8DLN - chains B and E; structure by electron microscopy, 3.04 A resolution.

# Chain B
Protein: Spike glycoprotein
Source organism: Severe acute respiratory syndrome coronavirus 2
Reference sequence: P0DTC2 (SPIKE_SARS2); numbering as in UniProt (aligned over 1-1208)
Sequence (1288 residues; each row starts with the number of its first residue):
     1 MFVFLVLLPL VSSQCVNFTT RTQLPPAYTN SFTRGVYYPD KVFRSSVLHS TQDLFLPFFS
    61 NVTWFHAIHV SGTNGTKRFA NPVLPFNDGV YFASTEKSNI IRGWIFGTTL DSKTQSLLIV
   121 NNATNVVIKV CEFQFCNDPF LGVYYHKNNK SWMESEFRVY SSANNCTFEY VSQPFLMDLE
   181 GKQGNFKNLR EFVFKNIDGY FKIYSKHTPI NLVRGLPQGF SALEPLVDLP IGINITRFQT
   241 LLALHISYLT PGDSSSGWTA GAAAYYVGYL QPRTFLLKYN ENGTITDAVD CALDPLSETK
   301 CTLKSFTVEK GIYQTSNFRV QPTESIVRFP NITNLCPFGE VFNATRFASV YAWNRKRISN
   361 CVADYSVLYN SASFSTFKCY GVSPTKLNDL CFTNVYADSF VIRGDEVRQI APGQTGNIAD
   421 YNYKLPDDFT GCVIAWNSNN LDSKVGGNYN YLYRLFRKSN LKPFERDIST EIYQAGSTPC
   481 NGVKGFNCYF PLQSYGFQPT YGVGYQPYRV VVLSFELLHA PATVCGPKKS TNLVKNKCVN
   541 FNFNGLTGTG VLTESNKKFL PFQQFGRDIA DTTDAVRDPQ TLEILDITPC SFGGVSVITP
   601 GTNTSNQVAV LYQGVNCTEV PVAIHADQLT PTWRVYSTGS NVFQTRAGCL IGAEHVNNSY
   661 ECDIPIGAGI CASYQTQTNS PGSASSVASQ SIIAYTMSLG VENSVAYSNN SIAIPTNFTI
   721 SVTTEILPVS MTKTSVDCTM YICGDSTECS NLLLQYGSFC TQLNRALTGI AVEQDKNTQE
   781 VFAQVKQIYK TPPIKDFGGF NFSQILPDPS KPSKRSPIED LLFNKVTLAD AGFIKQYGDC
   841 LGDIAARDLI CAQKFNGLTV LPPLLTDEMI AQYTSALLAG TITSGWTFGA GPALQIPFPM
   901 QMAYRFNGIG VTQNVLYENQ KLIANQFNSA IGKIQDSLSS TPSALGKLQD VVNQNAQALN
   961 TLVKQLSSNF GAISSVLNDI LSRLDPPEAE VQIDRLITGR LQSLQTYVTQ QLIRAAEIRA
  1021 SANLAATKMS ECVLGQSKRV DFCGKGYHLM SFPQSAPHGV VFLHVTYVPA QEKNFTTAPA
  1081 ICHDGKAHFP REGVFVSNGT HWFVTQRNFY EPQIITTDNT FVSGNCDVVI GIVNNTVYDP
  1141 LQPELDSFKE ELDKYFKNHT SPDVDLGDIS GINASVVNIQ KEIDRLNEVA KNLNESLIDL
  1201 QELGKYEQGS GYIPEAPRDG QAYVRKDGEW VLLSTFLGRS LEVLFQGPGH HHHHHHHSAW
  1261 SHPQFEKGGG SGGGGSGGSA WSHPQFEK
Not modelled in the structure: 1-329, 531-1288
Differences from the reference sequence: variant Phe18 (Leu in P0DTC2), Ala80 (Asp in P0DTC2), Gly215 (Asp in P0DTC2), Ile246 (Arg in P0DTC2), Asn417 (Lys in P0DTC2), Lys484 (Glu in P0DTC2), Tyr501 (Asn in P0DTC2), Gly614 (Asp in P0DTC2), Val701 (Ala in P0DTC2); engineered mutation Gly682 (Arg in P0DTC2), Ser683 (Arg in P0DTC2), Ser685 (Arg in P0DTC2), Pro817 (Phe in P0DTC2), Pro892 (Ala in P0DTC2), Pro899 (Ala in P0DTC2), Pro942 (Ala in P0DTC2), Pro986 (Lys in P0DTC2), Pro987 (Val in P0DTC2); expression tag (1209-1288)
Curated features (UniProtKB/Swiss-Prot):
  - region: Asn280 to Cys301 (Putative superantigen), Arg403 to Asp405 (Integrin-binding motif), Asn448 to Phe456 (Immunodominant HLA epitope recognized by the CD8+), Pro681, Ala684 (Putative superantigen), Ser816 to Tyr837 (Fusion peptide 1), Lys835 to Phe855 (Fusion peptide 2), Asp1163 to Glu1202 (Heptad repeat 2)
  - site: Arg815, Ser816 (Cleavage)
  - glycosylation: Asn17 (N-linked (GlcNAc...) (complex) asparagine), Asn61 (N-linked (GlcNAc...) (hybrid) asparagine), Asn74 (N-linked (GlcNAc...) (complex) asparagine), Asn122 (N-linked (GlcNAc...) (hybrid) asparagine), Asn149 (N-linked (GlcNAc...) (complex) asparagine), Asn165 (N-linked (GlcNAc...) (complex) asparagine), Asn234 (N-linked (GlcNAc...) (high mannose) asparagine), Asn282 (N-linked (GlcNAc...) (complex) asparagine), Thr323 (O-linked (GalNAc) threonine), Ser325 (O-linked (HexNAc...) serine), Asn331 (N-linked (GlcNAc...) (complex) asparagine), Asn343 (N-linked (GlcNAc...) (complex) asparagine), Asn603 (N-linked (GlcNAc...) (hybrid) asparagine), Asn616 (N-linked (GlcNAc...) (complex) asparagine), Asn657 (N-linked (GlcNAc...) (complex) asparagine), Thr676 (O-linked (GlcNAc...) threonine), Thr678 (O-linked (GlcNAc...) threonine), Asn709 (N-linked (GlcNAc...) (high mannose) asparagine), Asn717 (N-linked (GlcNAc...) (hybrid) asparagine), Asn801 (N-linked (GlcNAc...) (hybrid) asparagine) and 6 more in UniProt
  - natural variant: Leu5 (L5F: In strain: Iota/B.1.526), Ser13 (S13I: In strain: Epsilon/B.1.427/B.1.429), Thr19 (T19I: In strain: Omicron/BQ.1.1, Omicron/XBB.1.5 and 1 more; T19R: In strain: Delta/B.1.617.2, Omicron/BA.2 and 4 more), Thr20 (T20N: In strain: Gamma/P.1), Leu24 to Ala27 (sequence variant, change not given here; In strain: Omicron/BA.2, Omicron/BA.2.12.1 and 6 more), Pro26 (P26S: In strain: Gamma/P.1), Gln52 (Q52H: In strain: Omicron/EG.5.1), Ala67 (A67V: In strain: Eta/B.1.525, Omicron/BA.1), His69 to Val70 (deletion: In strain: Alpha/B.1.1.7, Eta/B.1.525 and 5 more), Gly75 (G75V: In strain: Lambda/C.37), Thr76 (T76I: In strain: Lambda/C.37), Val83 (V83A: In strain: Omicron/XBB.1.5, Omicron/EG.5.1), 76 further natural variant entries in UniProt
  - mutagenesis: His69 to Val70 (Increased incorporation of cleaved spike into virions), Asn121 (N121Q: Partial loss of biliverdin affinity), Arg190 (R190K: Partial loss of biliverdin affinity), Asn234 (N234Q: Increased resistance to neutralizing antibodies), Asn331 (N331Q: Reduced viral infectivity), Asn343 (N343Q: Reduced viral infectivity), Leu452 (L452R: Increased resistance to neutralizing antibodies. Decreases HLA binding to NF9 epitope. Increased binding affinity to human ACE2), Tyr453 (Y453F: Decreased HLA binding to NF9 epitope. Increased binding affinity to human ACE2), Ala475 (A475V: Increased resistance to neutralizing antibodies), Val483 (V483A: Increased resistance to neutralizing antibodies), Phe490 (F490L: Increased resistance to neutralizing antibodies and human covalescent sera neutralization), Gln493 (Q493N: Reduced host ACE2-binding affinity in vitro; Q493Y: Reduced host ACE2-binding affinity in vitro), 9 further mutagenesis entries in UniProt
Disulfides: Cys336-Cys361, Cys379-Cys432, Cys391-Cys525, Cys480-Cys488
Covalent attachments: N-acetylglucosamine (NAG) linked to Asn343

# Chain E
Protein: Processed angiotensin-converting enzyme 2
Source organism: Homo sapiens
Notes: EC 3.4.17.23
Reference sequence: Q9BYF1 (ACE2_HUMAN); residues 18-615 here = UniProt positions 18-615
Sequence (606 residues; numbered 18 to 623; the number before each row is that of its first residue):
    18 QSTIEEQAKT FLDKFNHEAE DLFYQSSLAS WNYNTNITEE NVQNMNNAGD KWSAFLKEQS
    78 TLAQMYPLQE IQNLTVKLQL QALQQNGSSV LSEDKSKRLN TILNTMSTIY STGKVCNPDN
   138 PQECLLLEPG LNEIMANSLD YNERLWAWES WRSEVGKQLR PLYEEYVVLK NEMARANHYE
   198 DYGDYWRGDY EVNGVDGYDY SRGQLIEDVE HTFEEIKPLY EHLHAYVRAK LMNAYPSYIS
   258 PIGCLPAHLL GDMWGRFWTN LYSLTVPFGQ KPNIDVTDAM VDQAWDAQRI FKEAEKFFVS
   318 VGLPNMTQGF WENSMLTDPG NVQKAVCHPT AWDLGKGDFR ILMCTKVTMD DFLTAHHEMG
   378 HIQYDMAYAA QPFLLRNGAN EGFHEAVGEI MSLSAATPKH LKSIGLLSPD FQEDNETEIN
   438 FLLKQALTIV GTLPFTYMLE KWRWMVFKGE IPKDQWMKKW WEMKREIVGV VEPVPHDETY
   498 CDPASLFHVS NDYSFIRYYT RTLYQFQFQE ALCQAAKHEG PLHKCDISNS TEAGQKLFNM
   558 LRLGKSEPWT LALENVVGAK NMNVRPLLNY FEPLFTWLKD QNKNSFVGWS TDWSPYADHH
   618 HHHHHH
Not modelled in the structure: 18, 615-623
Differences from the reference sequence: expression tag (616-623)
Curated features (UniProtKB/Swiss-Prot):
  - region (Interaction with SARS-CoV spike glycoprotein): Asp30 to Tyr41, Met82 to Pro84, Lys353 to Arg357
  - active site: Glu375 (Proton acceptor), His505 (Proton donor)
  - binding site (chloride): Arg169, Trp477, Lys481
  - binding site (substrate): Arg273, His345, Pro346, Tyr515
  - binding site (Zn(2+)): His374, His378, Glu402
  - glycosylation (N-linked (GlcNAc...) asparagine): Asn53, Asn90, Asn103, Asn322, Asn432, Asn546
  - mutagenesis: Ser19 (S19P: Increases slightly the interaction with RBD domain of SARS-CoV-2 spike protein), Gln24 to Lys26 (Slightly inhibits interaction with SARS-CoV spike glycoprotein), Gln24 (Q24T: Increases slightly the interaction with RBD domain of SARS-CoV-2 spike protein), Ala25 (A25V: Increases slightly the interaction with RBD domain of SARS-CoV-2 spike protein), Thr27 (T27Y: Increases slightly the interaction with RBD domain of SARS-CoV-2 spike protein. In sACE2.v2.2; increases interaction with RBD domain of SARS-CoV-2 spike protein ...), Leu29 (L29F: Increases slightly the interaction with RBD domain of SARS-CoV-2 spike protein), Lys31 (K31D: Abolishes interaction with SARS-CoV spike glycoprotein; K31Y: Increases slightly the interaction with RBD domain of SARS-CoV-2 spike protein), Asn33 (N33D: Increases slightly the interaction with RBD domain of SARS-CoV-2 spike protein), His34 (H34A: Increases slightly the interaction with RBD domain of SARS-CoV-2 spike protein), Glu37 (E37A: No effect on interaction with SARS-CoV spike glycoprotein), Asp38 (D38A: No effect on interaction with SARS-CoV spike glycoprotein), Leu39 (L39R: Increases slightly the interaction with RBD domain of SARS-CoV-2 spike protein), 48 further mutagenesis entries in UniProt
Disulfides: Cys133-Cys141, Cys530-Cys542
Covalent attachments: N-acetylglucosamine (NAG) linked to Asn53, Asn90, Asn103, Asn322, Asn432, Asn546

# Chain B / chain E interface
Residue-residue contacts (35):
  Tyr449(B) - Asp38(E)
  Tyr449(B) - Gln42(E)
  Tyr453(B) - His34(E)  hydrogen bond
  Phe456(B) - Thr27(E)
  Ala475(B) - Ser19(E)  hydrogen bond (backbone-backbone)
  Ala475(B) - Gln24(E)
  Ala475(B) - Thr27(E)
  Gly476(B) - Gln24(E)
  Phe486(B) - Leu79(E)
  Phe486(B) - Met82(E)  hydrophobic
  Phe486(B) - Tyr83(E)
  Asn487(B) - Gln24(E)
  Asn487(B) - Tyr83(E)  hydrogen bond
  Tyr489(B) - Gln24(E)
  Tyr489(B) - Thr27(E)
  Tyr489(B) - Phe28(E)
  Tyr489(B) - Tyr83(E)  hydrogen bond
  Gln493(B) - Lys31(E)
  Gln493(B) - His34(E)  hydrogen bond
  Ser494(B) - His34(E)
  Gly496(B) - Asp38(E)
  Gln498(B) - Tyr41(E)
  Gln498(B) - Gln42(E)  hydrogen bond
  Gln498(B) - Leu45(E)
  Thr500(B) - Tyr41(E)  hydrogen bond
  Thr500(B) - Asn330(E)
  Thr500(B) - Asp355(E)
  Thr500(B) - Arg357(E)
  Tyr501(B) - Tyr41(E)
  Tyr501(B) - Lys353(E)
  Gly502(B) - Lys353(E)  hydrogen bond (backbone-backbone)
  Gly502(B) - Gly354(E)
  Tyr505(B) - Glu37(E)  hydrogen bond
  Tyr505(B) - Lys353(E)
  Tyr505(B) - Arg393(E)
Interface residues without a listed pair, chain B (19 interface residues in all): Gly446, Leu455, Ser477
Interface residues without a listed pair, chain E (21 interface residues in all): Asp30

# Summary
Chain B and chain E form an interface of 19 and 21 residues respectively; the contacts include 9 hydrogen
bonds. Polar pairs include Tyr453(B)-His34(E), Asn487(B)-Tyr83(E) and Tyr489(B)-Tyr83(E). N-acetylglucosamine
is covalently linked to Asn343(B). N-acetylglucosamine is covalently linked to Asn53(E), Asn90(E), Asn103(E),
Asn322(E), Asn432(E) and Asn546(E).
Chain B is Spike glycoprotein (Severe acute respiratory syndrome coronavirus 2) and chain E is Processed
angiotensin-converting enzyme 2 (Homo sapiens); the structure, Cryo-EM structure of SARS-CoV-2 Beta (B.1.351)
spike protein in complex with human ACE2 (focused refinement of ..., was determined by electron microscopy
together with 8DLJ, 8DLK, 8DLM, 8DLP, 8DLQ, 8DLS and 6 further entries from the same study.
